PDB entry 4DR6 | X-ray diffraction, 3.30 A resolution | chains A and T of the 25 polymer chains in the assembly

[Chain A]
Molecule: 16S rRNA
From: Thermus thermophilus
Sequence (1522 nucleotides; numbered 0 to 1544 plus 19 insertion-coded residues; 42 numbers in that range are skipped by the numbering (no residue carries them; nothing is unmodelled there); the number before each row is that of its first residue; a row labelled like 190A-190L holds insertion residues (190A, then the next letters in order); numbering starts at 0):
     0 UUUGUUGGAGAGUUUGAUCCUGGCUCAGGGUGAACGCUGGCGGCGUGCCU
    50 AAGACAUGCAAGUCGUGCGGG
    73 CCGCGGGGUUUU
    88 ACUCCG
    95 UGGUC
   101 AGCGGCGGACGGGUGAGUAACGCGUGGGU
  129A G
   130 ACCUACCCGGAAGAGGGGGACAACCCGGGGAAACUCGGGCUAAUCCCCCA
   180 UGUGGACCCGC
190A-190L CCCUUGGGGUGU
   191 GUCCAAAGGGCUUU
   216 GCCCGCUUCCGGAUGGGCCCGCGUCCCAUCAGCUAGUUGGUGGGGUAAUG
   266 GCCCACCAAGGCGACGACGGGUAGCCGGUCUGAGAGGAUGGCCGGCCACA
   316 GGGGCACUGAGACACGGGCCCCACUCCUACGGGAGGCAGCAGUUAGGAAU
   366 CUUCCGCAAUGGGCGCAAGCCUGACGGAGCGACGCCGCUUGGAGGAAGAA
   416 GCCCUUCGGGGUGUAAACUCCUGAA
   442 CCCGGGACGAAACCCCCGACGA
   474 GGGGACUGACGGUACCGGG
   494 GUAAUAGCGCCGGCCAACUCCGUGCCAGCAGCCGCGGUAAUACGGAGGGC
   544 GCGAGCGUUACCCGGAUUCACUGGGCGUAAAGGGCGUGUAGGCGGCCUGG
   594 GGCGUCCCAUGUGAAAGACCACGGCUCAACCGUGGGGGAGCGUGGGAUAC
   644 GCUCAGGCUAGACGGUGGGAGAGGGUGGUGGAAUUCCCGGAGUAGCGGUG
   694 AAAUGCGCAGAUACCGGGAGGAACGCCGAUGGCGAAGGCAGCCACCUGGU
   744 CCACCCGUGACGCUGAGGCGCGAAAGCGUGGGGAGCAAACCGGAUUAGAU
   794 ACCCGGGUAGUCCACGCCCUAAACGAUGCGCGCUAGGUCUCUGGGUCU
   848 CCUGGGGGCCGAAGCUAACGCGUUAAGCGCGCCGCCUGGGGAGUACGGCC
   898 GCAAGGCUGAAACUCAAAGGAAUUGACGGGGGCCCGCACAAGCGGUGGAG
   948 CAUGUGGUUUAAUUCGAAGXAACGCGAAGAACCUUACCAGGCCUUGACAU
   998 GCUAGG
 1003A G
  1004 AACCCGGGUGAAAGCCUGGGGUGCCCC
1030A-1030D GCGA
  1031 GGGGAGCCCUAGCACAGGUGCUGCAUGGCCGUCGUCAGCUCGUGCCGUGA
  1081 GGUGUUGGGUUAAGUCCCGCAACGAGCGCAACCCCCGCCGUUAGUUGCCA
  1131 GCGGUUCGGCCGGGCACUCUAACGGGACUGCCCGCGAAA
  1171 GCGGGAGGAAGGAGGGGACGACGUCUGGUCAGCAUGGCCCUUACGGCCUG
  1221 GGCGACACACGUGCUACAAUGCCCACUACAAAGCGAUGCCACCCGGCAAC
  1271 GGGGAGCUAAUCGCAAAAAGGUGGGCCCAGUUCGGAUUGGGGUCUGCAAC
  1321 CCGACCCCAUGAAGCCGGAAUCGCUAGUAAUCGCGGAUCAG
 1361A C
  1362 CAUGCCGCGGUGAAUACGUUCCCGGGCCUUGUACACACXGCCXGUXACGC
  1412 CAUGGGAGCGGGCUCUACCCGAAGUCGCCGGG
  1446 AGCCUACGGG
  1459 CAGGCGCCGAGGGUAGGGCCCGUGACUGGGGCGAAGUCGUAACAAGGUAG
  1509 CUGUACCGGAAGGUGCGGCUGGAUCCACUCCUUUCU
Not modelled in the structure: 0-4, 1542-1544
Construct notes: conflict C1534 (A2157 in M26923.1), A1535 (C2158 in M26923.1)
Modified positions: PSU (pseudouridine-5'-monophosphate) at position 516, 7MG (7N-methyl-8-hydroguanosine-5'-monophosphate) at position 527, M2G (N2-dimethylguanosine-5'-monophosphate) at position 966, 5MC (5-methylcytidine-5'-monophosphate) at position 967, 2MG (2N-methylguanosine-5'-monophosphate) at position 1207, 5MC (5-methylcytidine-5'-monophosphate) at position 1400, 4OC (4n,o2'-methylcytidine-5'-monophosphate) at position 1402, 5MC (5-methylcytidine-5'-monophosphate) at position 1404, 5MC (5-methylcytidine-5'-monophosphate) at position 1407, UR3 (3-methyluridine-5'-monophoshate) at position 1498, MA6 (6N-dimethyladenosine-5'-monophoshate) at position 1518, MA6 (6N-dimethyladenosine-5'-monophoshate) at position 1519, PSU (pseudouridine-5'-monophosphate) at position 1540, PSU (pseudouridine-5'-monophosphate) at position 1541
Ion coordination: Mg2+ site 1 near U5 (its only coordinating residue here); Mg2+ site 2 near G21 (its only coordinating residue here); Mg2+ site 3: C48, G115; Mg2+ site 4 near A53 (its only coordinating residue here); Mg2+ site 5: C58, U387; Mg2+ site 6 near A59 (its only coordinating residue here); Mg2+ site 7 near G61 (its only coordinating residue here); Mg2+ site 8 near U65 (its only coordinating residue here); Mg2+ site 9 near G107 (its only coordinating residue here); Mg2+ site 10 near A109 (its only coordinating residue here); Mg2+ site 11 near G111 (its only coordinating residue here); Mg2+ site 12 near G113 (its only coordinating residue here); 112 more Mg2+ sites not listed
Residues lining bound ligands: streptomycin (SRY): U12, U13, U14, C526, 7MG_527, C912, A913, A914, A915, C1490, G1491
What the authors report for this chain:
  - binding site for streptomycin: U14, C526, 7MG_527, A914, C1490, G1491
  - conformationally variable residues (loop rearrangement, side-chain flip): G530, A1408, C1409, A1492, A1493, G1516 to G1520

[Chain T]
Name: 30S ribosomal protein S20
From: Thermus thermophilus
Reference sequence: P80380 (RS20_THET8); residue numbers follow UniProt; this construct covers 1-106
Chain sequence (106 residues; row label = number of the first residue in the row):
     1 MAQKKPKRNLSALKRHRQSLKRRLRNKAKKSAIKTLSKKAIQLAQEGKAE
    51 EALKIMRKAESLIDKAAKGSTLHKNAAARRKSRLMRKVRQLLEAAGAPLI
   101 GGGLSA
Not modelled in the structure: 1-7

[How chain A and chain T interact]
Residue-residue contacts (91):
  G102(A) with Arg17(T), salt bridge to the phosphate
  C103(A) with Lys14(T), salt bridge to the phosphate; Arg17(T), salt bridge to the phosphate; Lys21(T), phosphate contact
  G104(A) with Lys14(T), hydrogen bond to the base; Gln18(T), phosphate contact; Lys21(T), salt bridge to the phosphate
  G105(A) with Arg22(T), salt bridge to the phosphate
  C106(A) with Arg15(T), base contact
  G107(A) with Arg15(T), hydrogen bond to the base
  G108(A) with Arg15(T), base contact
  C132(A) with Lys74(T), phosphate contact; Asn75(T), phosphate contact
  U133(A) with Lys74(T), phosphate contact
  C175(A) with Arg25(T), sugar contact; Lys29(T), phosphate contact
  C176(A) with Lys29(T), salt bridge to the phosphate
  C177(A) with Lys65(T), salt bridge to the phosphate
  C178(A) with Lys65(T), salt bridge to the phosphate
  A185(A) with Glu60(T), base contact; Ala78(T), phosphate contact; Lys81(T), hydrogen bond to the base
  C186(A) with Ala78(T), sugar contact; Lys81(T), sugar contact; Ser82(T), hydrogen bond to the phosphate; Met85(T), hydrogen bond to the sugar
  C187(A) with Ser82(T), hydrogen bond to the phosphate; Met85(T), sugar contact; Arg86(T), sugar contact; Arg89(T), hydrogen bond to the sugar; Leu104(T), sugar contact; Ser105(T), hydrogen bond to the base
  C188(A) with Arg89(T), hydrogen bond to the sugar; Ser105(T), hydrogen bond to the base; Ala106(T), base contact
  U190L(A) with Ser105(T), hydrogen bond to the base; Ala106(T), hydrogen bond to the base
  G191(A) with Gly101(T), hydrogen bond to the sugar; Gly102(T), hydrogen bond to the sugar; Gly103(T), hydrogen bond to the base; Leu104(T), hydrogen bond to the sugar; Ser105(T), hydrogen bond to the base
  U192(A) with Arg57(T), sugar contact; Glu60(T), hydrogen bond to the sugar; Gly102(T), sugar contact; Gly103(T), hydrogen bond to the sugar
  C193(A) with Glu60(T), sugar contact; Ser61(T), hydrogen bond to the phosphate; Asp64(T), hydrogen bond to the sugar
  C194(A) with Ser61(T), hydrogen bond to the phosphate; Asp64(T), sugar contact; Lys65(T), phosphate contact; Lys68(T), phosphate contact
  A195(A) with Lys65(T), phosphate contact; Lys68(T), salt bridge to the phosphate
  A196(A) with Lys68(T), salt bridge to the phosphate
  G259(A) with Arg83(T), salt bridge to the phosphate; Lys87(T), salt bridge to the phosphate
  G260(A) with Arg80(T), salt bridge to the phosphate; Arg83(T), salt bridge to the phosphate
  U261(A) with Arg79(T), salt bridge to the phosphate; Arg80(T), salt bridge to the phosphate; Arg83(T), base contact
  A262(A) with Lys74(T), sugar contact; Asn75(T), sugar contact
  A263(A) with Asn75(T), phosphate contact; Arg79(T), salt bridge to the phosphate
  C322(A) with Arg23(T), sugar contact
  U323(A) with Ser19(T), sugar contact; Arg22(T), phosphate contact; Arg23(T), phosphate contact; Asn26(T), hydrogen bond to the phosphate
  G324(A) with Arg22(T), salt bridge to the phosphate; Asn26(T), hydrogen bond to the phosphate; Ser70(T), hydrogen bond to the phosphate
  A325(A) with Ser70(T), phosphate contact
  G332(A) with Leu10(T), phosphate contact
  G333(A) with His16(T), sugar contact
  C1439(A) with Lys38(T), salt bridge to the phosphate
  G1453(A) with Leu36(T), sugar contact; Lys39(T), hydrogen bond to the phosphate
  G1454(A) with Thr35(T), phosphate contact; Lys39(T), salt bridge to the phosphate
  G1455(A) with Ala28(T), phosphate contact; Ser31(T), phosphate contact; Ala32(T), sugar contact; Thr35(T), hydrogen bond to the phosphate
  C1459(A) with Lys27(T), phosphate contact; Ala28(T), phosphate contact; Ser31(T), hydrogen bond to the phosphate
  A1460(A) with Lys27(T), salt bridge to the phosphate
Interface residues without a listed pair, chain A (48 interface residues in all): A60, G61, C131, G190K, G258, A349, U1436
Interface residues without a listed pair, chain T (51 interface residues in all): Arg8, Ser11, Ala12, His73, Ala76

[Overview]
Chain A and chain T form an interface of 48 and 51 residues respectively; the contacts include 28 hydrogen
bonds and 21 salt bridges. Among the polar pairs are G104(A)-Lys14(T), G107(A)-Arg15(T) and A185(A)-Lys81(T).
The paper reports a binding site for streptomycin at U14(A), C526(A) and 7MG_527(A) among others;
conformational variability at G530(A), A1408(A) and C1409(A) among others.
Chain A is 16S rRNA and chain T is 30S ribosomal protein S20, both from Thermus thermophilus; the structure,
Crystal structure of the Thermus thermophilus (HB8) 30S ribosomal subunit with codon, near-cognate transfer
RNA anticodon ..., was determined by X-ray diffraction (same publication as 4DR1, 4DR2, 4DR3, 4DR4, 4DR5 and
4DR7).
